6XJV - chains K and M of the 20 polymer chains in the assembly; structure by electron microscopy, 4.17 A resolution (low resolution: residue-level contacts below are approximate; hydrogen-bond / salt-bridge calls are withheld).

Chain K (and M):
Molecule: Calcium uniporter protein, mitochondrial
Organism: Homo sapiens
Notes: chain M of this document is another copy of the same molecule, construct and numbering; everything in this record applies to it too
UniProt: Q8NE86 (MCU_HUMAN); residue numbers follow UniProt; this construct covers 1-351
Amino-acid sequence (351 residues; each row starts with the number of its first residue):
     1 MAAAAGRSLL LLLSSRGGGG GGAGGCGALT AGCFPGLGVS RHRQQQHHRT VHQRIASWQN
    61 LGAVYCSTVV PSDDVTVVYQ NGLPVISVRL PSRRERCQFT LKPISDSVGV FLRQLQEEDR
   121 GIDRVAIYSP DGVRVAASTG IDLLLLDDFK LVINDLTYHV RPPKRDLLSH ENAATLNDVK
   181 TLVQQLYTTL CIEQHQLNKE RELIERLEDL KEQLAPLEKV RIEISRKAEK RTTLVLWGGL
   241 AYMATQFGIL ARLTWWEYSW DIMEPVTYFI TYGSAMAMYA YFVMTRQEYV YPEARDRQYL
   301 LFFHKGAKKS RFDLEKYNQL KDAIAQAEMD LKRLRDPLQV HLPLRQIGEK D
Disordered / not traced: 1-73, 342-351 (chain M: 1-73, 344-351)
Swiss-Prot annotation at these positions:
  - region: Thr285 to Val290 (Juxtamembrane helix)
  - motif: Trp260 to Tyr268 (Selectivity filter)
  - binding site (Ca(2+)): Glu264
  - modified residue: Ser57 (Phosphoserine), Ser92 (Phosphoserine), Cys97 (S-glutathionyl cysteine), Lys332 (N6-acetyllysine)

Chain K / chain M interface:
Residue-residue contacts (45):
  Tyr79(K) with Asn177(M); Thr181(M); Gln185(M)
  Gln80(K) with Asn177(M)
  Asn81(K) with Leu146(M); Asn177(M); Lys180(M)
  Gly82(K) with Asn177(M); Lys180(M); Thr181(M)
  Arg93(K) with Arg124(M); Arg134(M)
  Glu95(K) with Tyr128(M); Arg134(M)
  Arg96(K) with Val133(M); Arg134(M)
  Cys97(K) with Arg134(M)
  Gln98(K) with Arg134(M); Val135(M); Ala136(M)
  Phe99(K) with Ala136(M)
  Thr100(K) with Leu143(M)
  Pro103(K) with Gln184(M)
  Ile104(K) with Tyr187(M)
  Gln114(K) with Ser138(M)
  Glu117(K) with Arg113(M)
  Glu118(K) with Arg134(M); Ala136(M); Ala137(M)
  Asp142(K) with Gln184(M); Thr188(M)
  Leu143(K) with Thr188(M)
  Leu146(K) with Gln185(M)
  Leu167(K) with Leu182(M); Gln185(M); Leu186(M)
  Thr175(K) with Leu186(M)
  Leu176(K) with Leu186(M)
  Val179(K) with Leu182(M)
  Leu182(K) with Thr175(M); Asp178(M); Val179(M)
  Leu186(K) with Asn172(M)
  Thr189(K) with Asn172(M)
  Glu264(K) with Glu264(M)
Also at the interface, not in a pair above, chain K (30 interface residues in all): Leu83, Asp166, Leu190
Also at the interface, not in a pair above, chain M (29 interface residues in all): Thr139, Leu176, Thr189, Glu193

Overview:
30 residues of chain K and 29 residues of chain M are in contact. UniProt lists Ca2+-binding residue Glu264(K)
on chain K.
Chain K and chain M are both Calcium uniporter protein, mitochondrial (Homo sapiens); the structure, MCU
holocomplex in High-calcium state, was determined by electron microscopy, deposited together with 6XJX.
